Entry 6MWN (X-ray diffraction, 2.84 A resolution); this record covers chains C and D of the 6 polymer chains in the assembly.

[Chain C]
Molecule: Fab HAVx Heavy Chain
From: Homo sapiens
Notes: antibody fragment or engineered binder
Chain sequence (258 residues; numbered -22 to 235; the number before each row is that of its first residue; numbers below 1 keep their minus sign (Met-22 is residue -22)):
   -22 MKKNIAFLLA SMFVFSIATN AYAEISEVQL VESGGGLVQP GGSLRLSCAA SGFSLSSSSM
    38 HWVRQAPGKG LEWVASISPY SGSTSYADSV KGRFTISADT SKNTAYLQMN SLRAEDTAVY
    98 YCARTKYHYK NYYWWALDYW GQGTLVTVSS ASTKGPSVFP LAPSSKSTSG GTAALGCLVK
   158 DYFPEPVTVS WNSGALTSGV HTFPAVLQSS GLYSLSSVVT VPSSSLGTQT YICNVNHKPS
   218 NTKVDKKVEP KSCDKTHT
Unresolved in the structure: -22 to 3, 229-235
Cystine bridges: Cys25-Cys99, Cys154-Cys210

[Chain D]
Molecule: Fab HAVx Light Chain
From: Homo sapiens
Notes: antibody fragment or engineered binder
Chain sequence (238 residues; row label = number of the first residue in the row; numbers below 1 keep their minus sign (Met-22 is residue -22)):
   -22 MKKNIAFLLA SMFVFSIATN AYASDIQMTQ SPSSLSASVG DRVTITCRAS QSVYYSVAWY
    38 QQKPGKAPKL LIYSASYLYS GVPSRFSGSR SGTDFTLTIS SLQPEDFATY YCQQYRRRPI
    98 TFGQGTKVEI KRTVAAPSVF IFPPSDEQLK SGTASVVCLL NNFYPREAKV QWKVDNALQS
   158 GNSQESVTEQ DSKDSTYSLS STLTLSKADY EKHKVYACEV THQGLSSPVT KSFNRGEC
Unresolved in the structure: -22 to 1, 215
Cystine bridges: Cys24-Cys89, Cys135-Cys195

[Interface between chain C and chain D]
Contacting residue pairs (67; chain C residue first):
  Gln42(C) - Gln39(D)  hydrogen bond
  Gln42(C) - Tyr88(D)
  Leu48(C) - Tyr88(D)  hydrophobic
  Leu48(C) - Phe99(D)
  Trp50(C) - Pro96(D)  hydrophobic
  Trp50(C) - Ile97(D)  hydrophobic
  Tyr98(C) - Gln39(D)  hydrogen bond
  Tyr98(C) - Lys43(D)
  Tyr109(C) - Tyr31(D)
  Tyr110(C) - Ser33(D)  hydrogen bond
  Tyr110(C) - Tyr92(D)
  Tyr110(C) - Arg93(D)
  Trp111(C) - Tyr92(D)
  Trp111(C) - Arg95(D)  hydrogen bond (backbone-side chain)
  Trp112(C) - Tyr50(D)  hydrophobic
  Trp112(C) - Ser51(D)
  Trp112(C) - Tyr92(D)  hydrophobic
  Trp112(C) - Arg95(D)
  Ala113(C) - Ala35(D)  hydrophobic
  Ala113(C) - Tyr37(D)
  Ala113(C) - Leu47(D)  hydrophobic
  Ala113(C) - Tyr92(D)
  Leu114(C) - Tyr37(D)  hydrogen bond (backbone-side chain)
  Leu114(C) - Leu47(D)
  Asp115(C) - Leu47(D)
  Asp115(C) - Tyr56(D)
  Trp117(C) - Tyr37(D)
  Trp117(C) - Ala44(D)
  Trp117(C) - Pro45(D)
  Gly118(C) - Ala44(D)
  Gln119(C) - Lys43(D)
  Gln119(C) - Ala44(D)  hydrogen bond (side chain-backbone)
  Phe136(C) - Ser122(D)
  Phe136(C) - Glu124(D)
  Phe136(C) - Gln125(D)
  Pro137(C) - Ser122(D)
  Pro137(C) - Glu124(D)
  Ala139(C) - Phe119(D)
  Lys143(C) - Lys208(D)
  Lys143(C) - Ser209(D)  hydrogen bond (side chain-backbone)
  Thr149(C) - Phe117(D)
  Ala151(C) - Phe117(D)  hydrophobic
  Ala151(C) - Phe119(D)
  Leu155(C) - Ser132(D)
  Lys157(C) - Gln125(D)
  Lys157(C) - Ser132(D)  hydrogen bond
  Lys157(C) - Thr181(D)
  His178(C) - Asn138(D)  hydrogen bond
  His178(C) - Asn139(D)  hydrogen bond
  His178(C) - Thr165(D)
  His178(C) - Asp168(D)
  His178(C) - Ser175(D)  hydrogen bond
  Phe180(C) - Leu136(D)  hydrophobic
  Phe180(C) - Ser163(D)
  Phe180(C) - Thr165(D)
  Phe180(C) - Ser175(D)
  Phe180(C) - Leu176(D)
  Phe180(C) - Ser177(D)
  Pro181(C) - Ser163(D)  hydrogen bond (backbone-side chain)
  Pro181(C) - Val164(D)
  Val183(C) - Gln161(D)
  Leu184(C) - Gln161(D)  hydrogen bond (backbone-side chain)
  Gln185(C) - Gln161(D)
  Thr197(C) - Asn138(D)
  Lys223(C) - Glu124(D)  salt bridge
  Lys228(C) - Gly213(D)  hydrogen bond (side chain-backbone)
  Lys228(C) - Glu214(D)
Other interface residues (no listed pair), chain C (42 interface residues in all): Val40, Lys46, Gly47, Arg101, Leu138, Pro140, Ser141, Leu152, Thr179, Ser193, Val195
Other interface residues (no listed pair), chain D (47 interface residues in all): Gly42, Gln90, Ile118, Ser128, Thr130, Val134

[In short]
Chain C and chain D form an interface of 42 and 47 residues respectively, with 14 hydrogen bonds and 1 salt
bridge. Polar contacts include Lys223(C)-Glu124(D), Gln42(C)-Gln39(D) and Tyr98(C)-Gln39(D).
Here chain C is Fab HAVx Heavy Chain and chain D is Fab HAVx Light Chain, both from Homo sapiens. Entry 6MWN
(Crystal structure of hepatitis A virus IRES domain V in complex with Fab HAVx) was determined by X-ray
diffraction.
